PDB entry 8ABZ | electron microscopy, 3.40 A resolution | chains A and C of the 8 polymer chains in the assembly

# Chain A
Protein: DNA-directed RNA polymerase subunit alpha
Source organism: Escherichia coli K-12
Notes: EC 2.7.7.6
UniProt: P0A7Z4 (RPOA_ECOLI); residues 1-329 here = UniProt positions 1-329
Sequence (329 residues; row label = number of the first residue in the row):
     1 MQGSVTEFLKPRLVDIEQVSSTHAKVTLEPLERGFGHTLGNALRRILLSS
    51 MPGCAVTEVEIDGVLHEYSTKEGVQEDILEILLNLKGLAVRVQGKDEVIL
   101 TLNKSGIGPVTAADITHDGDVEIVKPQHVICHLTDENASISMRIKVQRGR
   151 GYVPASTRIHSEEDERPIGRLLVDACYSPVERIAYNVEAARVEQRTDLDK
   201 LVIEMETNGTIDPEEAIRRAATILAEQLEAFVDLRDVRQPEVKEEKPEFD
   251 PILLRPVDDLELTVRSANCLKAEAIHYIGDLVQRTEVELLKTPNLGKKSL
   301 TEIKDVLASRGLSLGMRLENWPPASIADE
Disordered / not traced: 1-6, 160-166, 235-329
Curated features (UniProtKB/Swiss-Prot):
  - region: Glu162 to Glu165 (Required for interaction with Crp at class II promoters)
  - modified residue: Arg265 (ADP-ribosylarginine), Lys297 (N6-acetyllysine), Lys298 (N6-acetyllysine)
  - mutagenesis: Arg45 (R45C: In rpoA112; temperature-sensitive, blocks RNA polymerase assembly), Glu162 to Glu165 (5-fold decrease in CRP-class II promoter-dependent transcription), Glu165 (E165K: 5-fold decrease in CRP-class II promoter-dependent transcription), Arg191 (R191C: In rpoA101; temperature-sensitive)

# Chain C
Protein: DNA-directed RNA polymerase subunit beta
Source organism: Escherichia coli K-12
Notes: EC 2.7.7.6
UniProt: P0A8V2 (RPOB_ECOLI); numbering as in UniProt (aligned over 1-1342)
Sequence (1342 residues; numbered 1 to 1342; the number before each row is that of its first residue):
     1 MVYSYTEKKRIRKDFGKRPQVLDVPYLLSIQLDSFQKFIEQDPEGQYGLE
    51 AAFRSVFPIQSYSGNSELQYVSYRLGEPVFDVQECQIRGVTYSAPLRVKL
   101 RLVIYEREAPEGTVKDIKEQEVYMGEIPLMTDNGTFVINGTERVIVSQLH
   151 RSPGVFFDSDKGKTHSSGKVLYNARIIPYRGSWLDFEFDPKDNLFVRIDR
   201 RRKLPATIILRALNYTTEQILDLFFEKVIFEIRDNKLQMELVPERLRGET
   251 ASFDIEANGKVYVEKGRRITARHIRQLEKDDVKLIEVPVEYIAGKVVAKD
   301 YIDESTGELICAANMELSLDLLAKLSQSGHKRIETLFTNDLDHGPYISET
   351 LRVDPTNDRLSALVEIYRMMRPGEPPTREAAESLFENLFFSEDRYDLSAV
   401 GRMKFNRSLLREEIEGSGILSKDDIIDVMKKLIDIRNGKGEVDDIDHLGN
   451 RRIRSVGEMAENQFRVGLVRVERAVKERLSLGDLDTLMPQDMINAKPISA
   501 AVKEFFGSSQLSQFMDQNNPLSEITHKRRISALGPGGLTRERAGFEVRDV
   551 HPTHYGRVCPIETPEGPNIGLINSLSVYAQTNEYGFLETPYRKVTDGVVT
   601 DEIHYLSAIEEGNYVIAQANSNLDEEGHFVEDLVTCRSKGESSLFSRDQV
   651 DYMDVSTQQVVSVGASLIPFLEHDDANRALMGANMQRQAVPTLRADKPLV
   701 GTGMERAVAVDSGVTAVAKRGGVVQYVDASRIVIKVNEDEMYPGEAGIDI
   751 YNLTKYTRSNQNTCINQMPCVSLGEPVERGDVLADGPSTDLGELALGQNM
   801 RVAFMPWNGYNFEDSILVSERVVQEDRFTTIHIQELACVSRDTKLGPEEI
   851 TADIPNVGEAALSKLDESGIVYIGAEVTGGDILVGKVTPKGETQLTPEEK
   901 LLRAIFGEKASDVKDSSLRVPNGVSGTVIDVQVFTRDGVEKDKRALEIEE
   951 MQLKQAKKDLSEELQILEAGLFSRIRAVLVAGGVEAEKLDKLPRDRWLEL
  1001 GLTDEEKQNQLEQLAEQYDELKHEFEKKLEAKRRKITQGDDLAPGVLKIV
  1051 KVYLAVKRRIQPGDKMAGRHGNKGVISKINPIEDMPYDENGTPVDIVLNP
  1101 LGVPSRMNIGQILETHLGMAAKGIGDKINAMLKQQQEVAKLREFIQRAYD
  1151 LGADVRQKVDLSTFSDEEVMRLAENLRKGMPIATPVFDGAKEAEIKELLK
  1201 LGDLPTSGQIRLYDGRTGEQFERPVTVGYMYMLKLNHLVDDKMHARSTGS
  1251 YSLVTQQPLGGKAQFGGQRFGEMEVWALEAYGAAYTLQEMLTVKSDDVNG
  1301 RTKMYKNIVDGNHQMEPGMPESFNVLLKEIRSLGINIELEDE
Disordered / not traced: 1, 891-912
Curated features (UniProtKB/Swiss-Prot):
  - modified residue (N6-acetyllysine): Lys1022, Lys1200
  - mutagenesis: Ile561 (I561S: Resistant to antibiotics salinamide A and B), Ile569 (I569S: Resistant to antibiotics salinamide A and B), Ala665 (A665E: Resistant to antibiotics salinamide A and B), Asp675 (D675A/G: Resistant to antibiotics salinamide A and B), Asn677 (N677H/K: Resistant to antibiotics salinamide A and B), Leu680 (L680M: Resistant to antibiotics salinamide A and B), Glu813 (E813K: Disrupts the enzyme's active center)

# How chain A and chain C interact
Residue-residue contacts (55; chain A residue first):
  Asn41(A) - Gly1215(C)
  Asn41(A) - Arg1216(C)
  Asn41(A) - Thr1217(C)
  Asn41(A) - Gly1218(C)
  Arg44(A) - Glu1083(C)
  Arg44(A) - Tyr1087(C)
  Arg45(A) - Glu1083(C)  salt bridge
  Arg45(A) - Asp1084(C)  salt bridge
  Arg45(A) - Arg1216(C)
  Ser49(A) - Glu1083(C)
  Leu65(A) - Ile873(C)
  His66(A) - Ile873(C)
  His66(A) - Gly874(C)
  His66(A) - Thr927(C)
  His66(A) - Ile929(C)
  Glu67(A) - Lys1057(C)  salt bridge
  Tyr68(A) - Tyr756(C)
  Tyr68(A) - Ile831(C)  hydrophobic
  Tyr68(A) - Ile929(C)  hydrophobic
  Tyr68(A) - Ala1055(C)
  Tyr68(A) - Lys1057(C)
  Thr70(A) - Lys755(C)
  Gly73(A) - Asp728(C)
  Val74(A) - Asp728(C)
  Val74(A) - Ala729(C)
  Gln75(A) - Val727(C)
  Gln75(A) - Ala729(C)
  Gln75(A) - Pro769(C)
  Gln75(A) - Val771(C)
  Asp77(A) - Ala729(C)
  Asp77(A) - Lys755(C)  salt bridge
  Asp77(A) - Tyr756(C)
  Asp77(A) - Asn766(C)
  Asp77(A) - Met768(C)
  Leu79(A) - Leu693(C)  hydrophobic
  Leu79(A) - Tyr756(C)
  Leu79(A) - Ile831(C)  hydrophobic
  Leu79(A) - Lys1057(C)
  Glu80(A) - Arg694(C)  salt bridge
  Leu83(A) - Leu693(C)  hydrophobic
  Leu83(A) - Arg694(C)
  Asn84(A) - Arg694(C)
  Lys86(A) - Gln824(C)
  Thr134(A) - Tyr726(C)
  Thr134(A) - Val727(C)  hydrogen bond (side chain-backbone)
  Tyr152(A) - Gln824(C)
  Ser156(A) - Arg1059(C)  hydrogen bond
  Asp174(A) - Asp826(C)
  Cys176(A) - Gln824(C)
  Glu181(A) - Arg821(C)  hydrogen bond (backbone-side chain)
  Arg182(A) - Asn1090(C)  hydrogen bond (side chain-backbone)
  Arg182(A) - Gly1091(C)
  Ile183(A) - Gly1091(C)
  Ala184(A) - Asn1090(C)
  Tyr185(A) - Tyr1087(C)  hydrogen bond
Interface residues without a listed pair, chain A (36 interface residues in all): Leu48, Lys71, Glu72, Glu76, Asp135, Ile168, Arg170, Leu172
Interface residues without a listed pair, chain C (41 interface residues in all): Leu773, Val823, Ala875, Glu876, Val928, Ile1082, Glu1089, Thr1092, Pro1093

# Summary
Chain A and chain C form an interface of 36 and 41 residues respectively; the contacts include 5 hydrogen
bonds and 5 salt bridges. Polar pairs include Arg45(A)-Glu1083(C), Arg45(A)-Asp1084(C) and
Glu67(A)-Lys1057(C). From UniProt: 6 mutagenesis sites on chain A; 7 mutagenesis sites on chain C.
Chain A is DNA-directed RNA polymerase subunit alpha and chain C is DNA-directed RNA polymerase subunit beta,
both from Escherichia coli K-12; the structure, RNA polymerase at U-rich pause bound to non-regulatory RNA -
pause prone, closed clamp state, was determined by electron microscopy together with 8ABY, 8AC0, 8AC1, 8AC2,
8ACP and 8AD1 from the same study.
